Entry 7M8Q (X-ray diffraction, 2.08 A resolution); this record covers chains B and D of the 8 polymer chains in the assembly.

[Chain B]
Protein: Methane monooxygenase beta chain
Source organism: Methylosinus trichosporium OB3b
UniProt: A0A2D2D5X7 (A0A2D2D5X7_METTR); residue numbers follow UniProt; this construct covers 4-395
Chain sequence (392 residues; row label = number of the first residue in the row):
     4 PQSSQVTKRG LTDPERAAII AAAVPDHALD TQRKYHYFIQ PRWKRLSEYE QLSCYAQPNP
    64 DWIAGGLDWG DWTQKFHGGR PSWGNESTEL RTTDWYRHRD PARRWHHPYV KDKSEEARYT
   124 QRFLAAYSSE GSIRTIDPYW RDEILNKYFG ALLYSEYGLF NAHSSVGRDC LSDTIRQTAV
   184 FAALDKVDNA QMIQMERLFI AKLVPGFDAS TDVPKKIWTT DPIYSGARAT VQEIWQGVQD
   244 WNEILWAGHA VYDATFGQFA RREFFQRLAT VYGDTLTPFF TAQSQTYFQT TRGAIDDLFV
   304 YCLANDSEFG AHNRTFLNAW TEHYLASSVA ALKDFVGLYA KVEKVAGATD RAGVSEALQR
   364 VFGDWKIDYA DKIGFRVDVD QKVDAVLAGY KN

[Chain D]
Protein: Methane monooxygenase regulatory protein B
Source organism: Methylosinus trichosporium OB3b
UniProt: A0A2D2D0T8 (A0A2D2D0T8_METTR); numbering as in UniProt (aligned over 2-138)
Chain sequence (137 residues; numbered 2 to 138; the number before each row is that of its first residue):
     2 SSAHNAYNAG IMQKTGKAFA DEFFAEENQV VHESNAVVLV LMKSDEIDAI IEDIVLKGGK
    62 AKNPSIVVED KAGFWWIKAD GAIEIDAAEA GELLGKPFSV YDLLINVSST VGRAYTLGTK
   122 FTITSELMGL DRALTDI
Unresolved in the structure: 2, 135-138
Modified positions: W76 (fluorotryptophane; FTR); W77 (fluorotryptophane; FTR)

[Chain B / chain D interface]
Residue-residue contacts - 11 pairs, chain B then chain D:
  Q5(B) - E70(D)
  Q5(B) - D71(D)  hydrogen bond (side chain-backbone)
  S6(B) - A7(D)
  S6(B) - Y8(D)  hydrogen bond (side chain-backbone)
  S6(B) - N9(D)  hydrogen bond (side chain-backbone)
  S6(B) - E70(D)  hydrogen bond
  S7(B) - N9(D)
  S7(B) - E70(D)  hydrogen bond
  S7(B) - K72(D)  hydrogen bond
  R12(B) - A73(D)  hydrogen bond (side chain-backbone)
  R12(B) - G74(D)
Other interface residues (no listed pair), chain B (6 interface residues in all): Q8, V9

[In short]
Chain B and chain D form an interface of 6 and 8 residues respectively, with 7 hydrogen bonds. Polar contacts
include Q5(B)-D71(D), S6(B)-Y8(D) and S6(B)-N9(D).
Chain B is Methane monooxygenase beta chain and chain D is Methane monooxygenase regulatory protein B, both
from Methylosinus trichosporium OB3b; the structure, Complex structure of Methane monooxygenase hydroxylase
and regulatory subunit with fluorosubstituted tryptophans, was determined by X-ray diffraction (same
publication as 7M8R).
